Entry 6BNJ (X-ray diffraction, 1.91 A resolution); this record covers chains A and B of the 4 polymer chains in the assembly.

== Chain A (and B) ==
Molecule: Hypoxanthine-guanine phosphoribosyltransferase
From: Homo sapiens
Notes: EC 2.4.2.8; chain B of this document is another copy of the same molecule, construct and numbering; everything in this record applies to it too
UniProt: P00492 (HPRT_HUMAN); residues 0-217 here correspond to UniProt positions 1-218 (UniProt number = residue number + 1)
Amino-acid sequence (218 residues; numbered 0 to 217; the number before each row is that of its first residue; numbering starts at 0):
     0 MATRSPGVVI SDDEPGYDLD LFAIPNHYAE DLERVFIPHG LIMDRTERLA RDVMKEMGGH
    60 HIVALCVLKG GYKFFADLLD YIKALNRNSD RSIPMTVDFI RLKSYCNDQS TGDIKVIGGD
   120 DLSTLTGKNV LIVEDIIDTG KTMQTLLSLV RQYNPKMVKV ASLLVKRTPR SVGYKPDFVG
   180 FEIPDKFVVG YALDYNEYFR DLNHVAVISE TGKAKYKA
Unresolved in the structure: 0-2, 102-119 (chain B: 0-2, 104-111)
Construct notes: engineered mutation Ala22 (Cys23 in P00492), Ala205 (Cys206 in P00492)
Bound ions: Mg2+ site 1: Glu133, Asp134; Mg2+ site 2: Asp193 (together with WPG)
Small-molecule neighbours: WPG ((3-{(3R,4R)-3-(2-amino-6-oxo-1,6-dihydro-9H-purin-9-yl)-4-[(2R)-2-hydroxy-2-phosphonoethoxy]pyrrolidin-1-yl}-3-oxopropy l)phosphonic acid): Leu67, Lys68, Gly69, Leu101, Asp134, Ile135, Ile136, Asp137, Thr138, Gly139, Lys140, Thr141, Met142, Lys165, Lys185, Phe186, Val187, Val188, Leu192, Asp193, Arg199

== Chain A / chain B interface ==
Residue-residue contacts (39):
  Ser4(A) - Leu20(B)
  Gly6(A) - Leu20(B)
  Val7(A) - Tyr16(B)  hydrophobic
  Val7(A) - Leu20(B)  hydrophobic
  Tyr16(A) - Val7(B)  hydrophobic
  Tyr16(A) - Leu40(B)
  Asp19(A) - Arg47(B)  hydrogen bond (backbone-side chain)
  Leu20(A) - Ser4(B)
  Leu20(A) - Gly6(B)
  Leu20(A) - Val7(B)
  Leu20(A) - Arg44(B)  hydrogen bond (backbone-side chain)
  Leu20(A) - Arg47(B)
  Phe21(A) - Leu40(B)  hydrophobic
  Phe21(A) - Asp43(B)
  Phe21(A) - Arg47(B)  hydrogen bond (backbone-side chain)
  Ala22(A) - Glu46(B)
  Ala22(A) - Arg47(B)
  Ala22(A) - Arg50(B)
  Pro37(A) - Leu40(B)  hydrophobic
  Pro37(A) - Asp43(B)
  His38(A) - Asp43(B)  hydrogen bond (backbone-side chain)
  Gly39(A) - Gly39(B)
  Gly39(A) - Asp43(B)  hydrogen bond (backbone-side chain)
  Leu40(A) - Tyr16(B)
  Leu40(A) - Phe21(B)  hydrophobic
  Leu40(A) - Pro37(B)  hydrophobic
  Asp43(A) - Phe21(B)
  Asp43(A) - Pro37(B)
  Asp43(A) - His38(B)  hydrogen bond (side chain-backbone)
  Asp43(A) - Gly39(B)  hydrogen bond (side chain-backbone)
  Asp43(A) - His203(B)
  Arg44(A) - Leu20(B)  hydrogen bond (side chain-backbone)
  Glu46(A) - Ala22(B)
  Arg47(A) - Asp19(B)  hydrogen bond (side chain-backbone)
  Arg47(A) - Leu20(B)
  Arg47(A) - Phe21(B)  hydrogen bond (side chain-backbone)
  Arg47(A) - Ala22(B)
  Arg50(A) - Ala22(B)
  His203(A) - Asp43(B)
Other interface residues (no listed pair), chain A (21 interface residues in all): Leu18, Ile23, Asn202
Other interface residues (no listed pair), chain B (21 interface residues in all): Leu18, Ile23, Asn202

== Summary ==
Chain A and chain B each contribute 21 residues to their interface; the contacts include 10 hydrogen bonds.
Polar pairs include Asp19(A)-Arg47(B), Leu20(A)-Arg44(B) and Phe21(A)-Arg47(B). Chain A binds compound WPG.
The Mg2+ site 1 is built by Glu133(A) and Asp134(A).
Chain A and chain B are both Hypoxanthine-guanine phosphoribosyltransferase (Homo sapiens); the structure,
Human hypoxanthine guanine phosphoribosyltransferase in complex with
[3R,4R]-4-guanin-9-yl-3-((R)-2-hydroxy-2-phosphonoethyl)oxy-1-N-(phosphonopropionyl)pyrrolidine, was
determined by X-ray diffraction, deposited together with 6BO7 and 5HIA.
